PDB entry 3T8W | X-ray diffraction, 2.00 A resolution | chains A and F of the 6 polymer chains in the assembly

Chain A (and F):
Name: M17 leucyl aminopeptidase
From: Plasmodium falciparum
Notes: chain F of this document is another copy of the same molecule, construct and numbering; everything in this record applies to it too
UniProtKB: Q8IL11 (Q8IL11_PLAF7); numbering as in UniProt (aligned over 84-605)
Chain sequence (528 residues; numbered 84 to 611; the number before each row is that of its first residue):
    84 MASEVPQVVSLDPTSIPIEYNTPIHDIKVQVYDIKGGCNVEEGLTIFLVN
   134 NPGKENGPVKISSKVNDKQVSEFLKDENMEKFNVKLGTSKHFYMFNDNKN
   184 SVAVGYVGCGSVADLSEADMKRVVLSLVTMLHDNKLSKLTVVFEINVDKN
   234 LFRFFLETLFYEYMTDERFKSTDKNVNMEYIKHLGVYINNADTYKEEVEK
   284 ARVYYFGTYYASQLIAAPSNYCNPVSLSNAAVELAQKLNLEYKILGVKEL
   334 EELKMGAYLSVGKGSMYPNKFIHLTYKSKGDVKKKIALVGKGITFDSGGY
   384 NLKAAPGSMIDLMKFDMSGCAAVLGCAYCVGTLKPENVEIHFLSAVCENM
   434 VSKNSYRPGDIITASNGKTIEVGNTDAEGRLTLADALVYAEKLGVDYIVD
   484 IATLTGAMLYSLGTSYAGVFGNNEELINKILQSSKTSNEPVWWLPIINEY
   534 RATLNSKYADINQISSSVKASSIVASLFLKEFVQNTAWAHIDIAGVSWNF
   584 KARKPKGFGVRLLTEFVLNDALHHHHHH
Unresolved in the structure: 84, 604-611 (chain F: 84-85, 255-261, 604-611)
Differences from the reference sequence: engineered mutation Gln152 (Asn in Q8IL11), Gln515 (Asn in Q8IL11), Gln546 (Asn in Q8IL11); expression tag (606-611)
Ion coordination: Zn2+ site 1: Lys374, Asp379, Asp399, Glu461 (together with DGZ); Zn2+ site 2: Asp379, Asp459, Glu461 (together with DGZ)
Small-molecule neighbours:
  - carbonate ion (CO3): Lys374, Asp459, Ala460, Glu461, Gly462, Arg463, Leu487
  - DGZ (N-((2R,3S,6S,18S,21S)-2-amino-18-(4-benzoylbenzyl)-21-carbamoyl-3-hydroxy-6-(naphthalen-2-ylmethyl)-4,7,16,19-tetraoxo-1-phenyl-11,14-dioxa-5,8,17,20-tetraazapentacosan-25-yl)hex-5-ynamide): Lys374, Asp379, Lys386, Ala388, Pro389, Gly390, Ser391, Met392, Met396, Phe398, Asp399, Asn457, Asp459, Ala460, Glu461, Arg463, Thr486, Leu487, Thr488, Gly489, Ala490, Leu492, Tyr493, Ile547, Ser548, Ser550, Ser554, Ala577
Curated features (UniProtKB/Swiss-Prot):
  - region: Asn384 to Ser401 (L13 loop)
  - active site: Lys386, Arg463
  - binding site (a peptide): Lys374, Asp379, Lys386, Asp399, Asp459
  - binding site (Zn(2+)): Lys374, Asp379, Asp394, Met396, Asp399, Asp459, Glu461
  - site: Lys386 (Essential for hexamer stabilization)
  - mutagenesis: Asp379 (D379A: 6.5-fold reduction in catalytic efficiency in the presence of Co(2+); 854-fold reduction in catalytic efficiency in the presence of Mn(2+); substrate affinity is slightly reduced ...), Lys386 (K386A: 100-fold decrease in catalytic efficiency. 2-fold decrease in substrate affinity. Loss of hexamer formation with formation of dimers and trimers), Ala387 (A387P: 16-fold decrease in catalytic efficiency. No effect on hexamer formation), Ala388 to Gly390 (8-fold decrease in catalytic efficiency. 3-fold decrease in substrate affinity. No effect on hexamer formation), Ala388 to Pro389 (13-fold decrease in catalytic efficiency. 1.5-fold decrease in substrate affinity. No effect on hexamer formation), Asp394 (D394A: 7.5-fold increase in catalytic efficiency. No effect on hexamer formation. 1.7-fold increase in substrate affinity), Glu461 (E461L: 6.5-fold reduction in catalytic efficiency in the presence of Co(2+); 854-fold reduction in catalytic efficiency in the presence of Mn(2+); substrate affinity is slightly reduced ...), Trp525 (W525A: Loss of catalytic activity and impairs oligomerization; when associated with A-533), Tyr533 (Y533A: Loss of catalytic activity and impairs oligomerization; when associated with A-525)
From the paper describing this entry:
  - conformationally variable residues (loop rearrangement): Ser550

Chain A / chain F interface:
Residue-residue contacts - 46 pairs, chain A then chain F:
  Ala201(A) with Glu532(F)
  Leu492(A) with Lys552(F); Ala553(F), hydrogen bond (backbone-backbone)
  Tyr493(A) with Ala553(F); Ser554(F)
  Ser494(A) with Ser494(F); Ile556(F)
  Leu495(A) with Pro528(F); Ile530(F); Tyr533(F), hydrogen bond (backbone-side chain); Ala553(F); Ile556(F), hydrophobic
  Gly496(A) with Tyr533(F); Ala553(F)
  Thr497(A) with Tyr533(F), hydrogen bond (backbone-side chain); Lys552(F)
  Ser498(A) with Glu532(F), hydrogen bond; Tyr533(F), hydrogen bond (backbone-side chain)
  Tyr499(A) with Ile530(F), hydrophobic
  Trp525(A) with Trp526(F), hydrogen bond (side chain-backbone); Leu527(F); Pro528(F)
  Trp526(A) with Trp525(F), hydrogen bond (backbone-side chain)
  Leu527(A) with Trp525(F); Leu527(F), hydrophobic
  Pro528(A) with Leu495(F); Trp525(F)
  Ile530(A) with Leu495(F); Tyr499(F), hydrophobic
  Glu532(A) with Glu200(F); Ala201(F); Ser498(F), hydrogen bond
  Tyr533(A) with Leu495(F), hydrogen bond (side chain-backbone); Gly496(F); Thr497(F), hydrogen bond (side chain-backbone); Ser498(F), hydrogen bond (side chain-backbone); Tyr499(F)
  Val551(A) with Leu492(F)
  Lys552(A) with Leu492(F); Tyr493(F)
  Ala553(A) with Leu492(F), hydrogen bond (backbone-backbone); Tyr493(F); Gly496(F)
  Ser554(A) with Tyr493(F)
  Ile556(A) with Ser494(F); Leu495(F), hydrophobic
Also at the interface, not in a pair above, chain A (24 interface residues in all): Glu200, Ala490, Phe583
Also at the interface, not in a pair above, chain F (22 interface residues in all): Ala490

Summary:
24 residues of chain A face 22 of chain F across their interface; the contacts include 12 hydrogen bonds.
Polar contacts include Leu495(A)-Tyr533(F), Thr497(A)-Tyr533(F) and Ser498(A)-Glu532(F). Chain A binds
carbonate ion and compound DGZ. The paper reports conformational variability at Ser550(A).
Chain A and chain F are both M17 leucyl aminopeptidase (Plasmodium falciparum); the structure, A
bestatin-based chemical biology strategy reveals distinct roles for malaria M1- and M17-family
aminopeptidases, was determined by X-ray diffraction, deposited together with 3T8V.
